6RWA - chains A and E of the 5 polymer chains in the assembly; structure by electron microscopy, 4.00 A resolution.

# Chain A (and E)
Protein: TcdA4
Source organism: Photorhabdus luminescens
Notes: chain E of this document is another copy of the same molecule, construct and numbering; everything in this record applies to it too
UniProtKB: Q8GF92 (Q8GF92_PHOLU); residue numbers follow UniProt; this construct covers 1-2381
Chain sequence (2381 residues; row label = number of the first residue in the row):
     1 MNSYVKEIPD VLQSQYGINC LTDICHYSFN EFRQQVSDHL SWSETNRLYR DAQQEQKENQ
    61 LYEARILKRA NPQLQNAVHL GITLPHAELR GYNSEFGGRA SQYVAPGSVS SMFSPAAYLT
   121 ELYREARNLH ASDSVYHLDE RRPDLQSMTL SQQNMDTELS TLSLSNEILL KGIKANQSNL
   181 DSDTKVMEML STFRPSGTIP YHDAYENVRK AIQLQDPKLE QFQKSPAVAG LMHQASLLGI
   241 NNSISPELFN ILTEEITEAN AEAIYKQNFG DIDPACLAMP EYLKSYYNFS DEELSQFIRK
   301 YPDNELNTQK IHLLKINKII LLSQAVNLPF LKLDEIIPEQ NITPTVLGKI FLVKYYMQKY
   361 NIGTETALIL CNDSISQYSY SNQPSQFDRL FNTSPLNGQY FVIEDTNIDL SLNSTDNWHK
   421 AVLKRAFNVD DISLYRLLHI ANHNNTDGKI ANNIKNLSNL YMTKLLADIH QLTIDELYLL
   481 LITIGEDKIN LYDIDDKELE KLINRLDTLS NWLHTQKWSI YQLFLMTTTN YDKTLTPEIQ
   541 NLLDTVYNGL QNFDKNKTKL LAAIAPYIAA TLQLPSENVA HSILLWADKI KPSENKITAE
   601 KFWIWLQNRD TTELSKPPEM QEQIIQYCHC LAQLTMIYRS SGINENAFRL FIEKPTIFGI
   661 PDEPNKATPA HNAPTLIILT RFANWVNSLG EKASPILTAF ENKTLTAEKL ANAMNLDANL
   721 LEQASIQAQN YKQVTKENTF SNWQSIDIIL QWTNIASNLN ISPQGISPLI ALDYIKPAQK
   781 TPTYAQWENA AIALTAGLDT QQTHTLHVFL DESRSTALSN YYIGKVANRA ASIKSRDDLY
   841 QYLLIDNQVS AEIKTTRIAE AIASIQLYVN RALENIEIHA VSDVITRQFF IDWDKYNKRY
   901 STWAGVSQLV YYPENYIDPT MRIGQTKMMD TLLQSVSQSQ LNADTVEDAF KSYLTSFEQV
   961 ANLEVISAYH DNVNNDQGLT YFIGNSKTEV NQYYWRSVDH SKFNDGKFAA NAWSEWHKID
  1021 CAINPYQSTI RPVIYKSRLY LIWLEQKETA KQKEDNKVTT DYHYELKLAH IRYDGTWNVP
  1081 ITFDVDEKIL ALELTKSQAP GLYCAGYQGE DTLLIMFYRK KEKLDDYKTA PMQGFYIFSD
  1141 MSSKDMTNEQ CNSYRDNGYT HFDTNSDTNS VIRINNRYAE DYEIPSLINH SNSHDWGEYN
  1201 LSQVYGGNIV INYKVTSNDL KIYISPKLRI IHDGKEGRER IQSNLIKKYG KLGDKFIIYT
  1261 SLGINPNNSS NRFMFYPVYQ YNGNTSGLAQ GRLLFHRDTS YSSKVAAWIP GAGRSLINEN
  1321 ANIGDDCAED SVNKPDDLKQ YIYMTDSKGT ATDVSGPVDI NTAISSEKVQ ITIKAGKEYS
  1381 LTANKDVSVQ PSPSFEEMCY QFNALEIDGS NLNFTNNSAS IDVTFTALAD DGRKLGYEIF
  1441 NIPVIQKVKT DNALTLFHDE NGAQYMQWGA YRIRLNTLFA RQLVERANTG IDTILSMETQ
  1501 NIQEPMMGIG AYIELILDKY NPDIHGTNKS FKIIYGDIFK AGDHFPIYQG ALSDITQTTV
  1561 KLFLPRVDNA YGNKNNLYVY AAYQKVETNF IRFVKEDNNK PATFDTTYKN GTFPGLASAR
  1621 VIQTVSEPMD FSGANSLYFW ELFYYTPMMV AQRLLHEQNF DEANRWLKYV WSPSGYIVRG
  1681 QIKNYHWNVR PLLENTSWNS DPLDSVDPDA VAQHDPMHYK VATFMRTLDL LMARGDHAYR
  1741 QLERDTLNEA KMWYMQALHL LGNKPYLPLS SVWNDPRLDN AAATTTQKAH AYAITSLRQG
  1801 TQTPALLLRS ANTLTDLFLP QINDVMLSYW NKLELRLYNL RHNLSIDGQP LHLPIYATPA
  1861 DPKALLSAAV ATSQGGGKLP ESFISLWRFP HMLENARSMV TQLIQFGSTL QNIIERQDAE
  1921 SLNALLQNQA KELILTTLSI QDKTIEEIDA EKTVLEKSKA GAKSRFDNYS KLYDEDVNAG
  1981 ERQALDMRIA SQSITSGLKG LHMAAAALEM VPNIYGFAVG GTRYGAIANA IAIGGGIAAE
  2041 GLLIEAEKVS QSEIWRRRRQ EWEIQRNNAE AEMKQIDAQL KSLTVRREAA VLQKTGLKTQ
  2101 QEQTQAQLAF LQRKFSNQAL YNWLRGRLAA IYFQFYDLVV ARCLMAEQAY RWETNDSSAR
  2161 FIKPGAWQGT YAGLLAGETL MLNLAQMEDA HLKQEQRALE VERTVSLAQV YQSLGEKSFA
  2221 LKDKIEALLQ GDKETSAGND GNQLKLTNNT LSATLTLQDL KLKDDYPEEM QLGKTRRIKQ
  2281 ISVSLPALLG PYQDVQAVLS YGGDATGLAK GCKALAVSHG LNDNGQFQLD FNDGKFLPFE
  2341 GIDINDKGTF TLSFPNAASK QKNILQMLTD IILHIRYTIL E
Not modelled in the structure: 1-20

# Interface between chain A and chain E
Pairs across the interface (291; chain A residue first):
  Arg-69(A) / Ser-1300(E)  hydrogen bond
  Leu-74(A) / Phe-1273(E)  hydrophobic
  Gln-75(A) / Arg-1272(E)
  Pro-85(A) / Ile-1323(E)
  Glu-88(A) / Ser-1300(E)
  Glu-88(A) / Ile-1323(E)
  Leu-89(A) / Asn-1322(E)
  Tyr-92(A) / Ser-1300(E)  hydrogen bond
  Tyr-92(A) / Ile-1323(E)  hydrophobic
  Ser-694(A) / Glu-538(E)  hydrogen bond
  Thr-698(A) / Thr-534(E)
  Lys-709(A) / Asp-532(E)  salt bridge
  Lys-709(A) / Thr-534(E)  hydrogen bond
  Asn-715(A) / Tyr-521(E)
  Asp-717(A) / Ile-432(E)
  Asp-717(A) / Arg-436(E)  salt bridge
  Asp-717(A) / Asp-475(E)
  Asn-719(A) / Ile-432(E)
  Asn-719(A) / Arg-436(E)
  Leu-720(A) / Ile-432(E)
  Gln-723(A) / Leu-412(E)
  Asn-760(A) / Asp-430(E)
  Ser-762(A) / Leu-412(E)
  Ser-762(A) / Asp-431(E)
  Gln-764(A) / Leu-412(E)  hydrogen bond (side chain-backbone)
  Gln-764(A) / Asp-431(E)
  Asn-789(A) / Asn-417(E)
  Ile-792(A) / Leu-396(E)  hydrophobic
  Ile-792(A) / Asn-397(E)
  Ile-792(A) / Trp-418(E)  hydrophobic
  Ile-792(A) / Ala-421(E)  hydrophobic
  Leu-933(A) / Gln-1983(E)
  Gln-934(A) / Met-1987(E)
  Lys-951(A) / Tyr-1073(E)
  Thr-955(A) / Arg-1072(E)
  Thr-955(A) / Tyr-1073(E)
  Thr-955(A) / Asp-1074(E)  hydrogen bond (side chain-backbone)
  Glu-958(A) / Arg-1038(E)  salt bridge
  Glu-958(A) / Tyr-1073(E)
  Lys-987(A) / Ser-1139(E)  hydrogen bond (side chain-backbone)
  Lys-987(A) / Asp-1140(E)
  Lys-987(A) / Met-1141(E)
  Glu-989(A) / Val-1079(E)
  Glu-989(A) / Pro-1080(E)
  Glu-989(A) / Thr-1082(E)
  Lys-1047(A) / Val-2011(E)
  Glu-1048(A) / Tyr-2015(E)
  Thr-1049(A) / Tyr-2015(E)
  Ala-1050(A) / Tyr-2015(E)
  Ala-1050(A) / Gly-2016(E)  hydrogen bond (backbone-backbone)
  Gln-1052(A) / Phe-2017(E)
  Glu-1054(A) / Phe-2017(E)
  Asn-1056(A) / Glu-1054(E)  hydrogen bond (side chain-backbone)
  Lys-1057(A) / Gln-1052(E)
  Val-1058(A) / Gln-1052(E)
  Val-1058(A) / Phe-2017(E)  hydrophobic
  Thr-1076(A) / Ser-1996(E)
  Val-1079(A) / Gly-2000(E)
  Arg-1481(A) / Ser-1139(E)  hydrogen bond (side chain-backbone)
  Val-1484(A) / Lys-1036(E)
  Val-1484(A) / Ser-1037(E)
  Val-1484(A) / Arg-1038(E)
  Val-1484(A) / Tyr-1073(E)
  Glu-1485(A) / Ser-1037(E)
  Ala-1487(A) / Tyr-1073(E)  hydrophobic
  Glu-1498(A) / His-1190(E)  salt bridge
  Lys-1519(A) / Lys-1251(E)
  Ile-1555(A) / Lys-1248(E)
  Thr-1559(A) / Glu-1396(E)
  Gln-1623(A) / Gln-1401(E)  hydrogen bond
  Asp-1661(A) / Arg-899(E)  salt bridge
  Arg-1665(A) / Lys-895(E)
  Lys-1668(A) / Asp-894(E)  salt bridge
  Pro-1673(A) / Glu-874(E)
  Ser-1674(A) / Leu-873(E)  hydrogen bond (side chain-backbone)
  Arg-1679(A) / Asn-1192(E)
  Gly-1680(A) / Tyr-27(E)
  Gly-1680(A) / Thr-886(E)  hydrogen bond (backbone-side chain)
  Gln-1681(A) / Ser-1193(E)
  Gln-1681(A) / His-1194(E)  hydrogen bond (side chain-backbone)
  Lys-1683(A) / His-1194(E)  hydrogen bond
  Asn-1684(A) / Trp-1196(E)
  Asn-1684(A) / Gln-1203(E)
  Asn-1684(A) / Asp-1233(E)
  Asn-1684(A) / Arg-1240(E)
  Arg-1734(A) / Arg-899(E)
  Arg-1744(A) / Glu-158(E)  salt bridge
  Arg-1744(A) / Lys-854(E)
  Arg-1744(A) / Thr-855(E)
  Arg-1744(A) / Thr-856(E)
  Glu-1749(A) / Arg-899(E)  salt bridge
  Lys-1751(A) / Val-849(E)
  Met-1752(A) / Gln-866(E)
  Met-1752(A) / Asn-870(E)
  Met-1752(A) / Lys-898(E)
  Trp-1753(A) / Lys-898(E)
  Trp-1753(A) / Arg-899(E)
  Met-1755(A) / Tyr-840(E)  hydrophobic
  Gln-1756(A) / Lys-898(E)  hydrogen bond
  His-1759(A) / Arg-871(E)
  His-1759(A) / Glu-874(E)
  His-1759(A) / Ile-876(E)
  Asn-1763(A) / Arg-1272(E)
  Tyr-1766(A) / Glu-281(E)  hydrogen bond
  Tyr-1766(A) / Lys-284(E)
  Tyr-1766(A) / Asp-291(E)
  Leu-1769(A) / Asp-291(E)
  Ser-1770(A) / Tyr-301(E)  hydrogen bond (side chain-backbone)
  Ser-1770(A) / Pro-302(E)
  Arg-1841(A) / Asp-837(E)  salt bridge
  Arg-1841(A) / Asp-846(E)  salt bridge
  Arg-1841(A) / Gln-848(E)  hydrogen bond
  Arg-1841(A) / Val-849(E)
  Arg-1841(A) / Ser-850(E)  hydrogen bond (backbone-backbone)
  His-1842(A) / Ser-850(E)
  Asn-1843(A) / Glu-852(E)  hydrogen bond
  Asn-1843(A) / Ile-853(E)
  His-1852(A) / Glu-852(E)
  Ile-1855(A) / Gln-801(E)
  Leu-1865(A) / Lys-1931(E)
  Leu-1865(A) / Gln-2105(E)
  Leu-1866(A) / Asn-687(E)
  Leu-1866(A) / Leu-689(E)
  Leu-1866(A) / Gly-690(E)
  Ser-1867(A) / Gly-690(E)
  Ser-1867(A) / Gln-2105(E)  hydrogen bond
  Ser-1867(A) / Gln-2112(E)
  Ala-1868(A) / Val-686(E)
  Ala-1868(A) / Asn-687(E)
  Ala-1868(A) / Gly-690(E)
  Ala-1868(A) / Arg-2113(E)
  Val-1870(A) / Asn-644(E)
  Val-1870(A) / Ser-694(E)
  Thr-1872(A) / Glu-645(E)
  Gln-1874(A) / Asn-578(E)  hydrogen bond
  Gln-1911(A) / Ile-1913(E)
  Ile-1914(A) / Phe-2115(E)  hydrophobic
  Ile-1914(A) / Ser-2116(E)
  Glu-1915(A) / Arg-1916(E)  salt bridge
  Glu-1915(A) / Tyr-2121(E)  hydrogen bond
  Asp-1918(A) / Ser-2116(E)  hydrogen bond
  Ser-1921(A) / Phe-2110(E)
  Leu-1922(A) / Phe-2110(E)  hydrophobic
  Leu-1926(A) / Gln-2107(E)
  Gln-1929(A) / Gln-2103(E)  hydrogen bond (side chain-backbone)
  Gln-1929(A) / Gln-2107(E)  hydrogen bond
  Glu-1932(A) / Thr-2099(E)
  Glu-1932(A) / Gln-2103(E)  hydrogen bond
  Leu-1933(A) / Gln-2100(E)
  Thr-1936(A) / Leu-2092(E)
  Thr-1936(A) / Gly-2096(E)
  Ser-1939(A) / Leu-2092(E)
  Ile-1940(A) / Gln-2093(E)
  Lys-1943(A) / Val-2085(E)
  Lys-1943(A) / Glu-2088(E)  salt bridge
  Lys-1943(A) / Ala-2089(E)
  Lys-1943(A) / Leu-2092(E)
  Glu-1946(A) / Val-2085(E)
  Glu-1947(A) / Val-2085(E)
  Glu-1947(A) / Arg-2086(E)  salt bridge
  Ala-1950(A) / Ser-2082(E)
  Glu-1951(A) / Ser-2082(E)  hydrogen bond
  Glu-1951(A) / Arg-2086(E)  salt bridge
  Val-1954(A) / Ala-2078(E)
  Val-1954(A) / Gln-2079(E)
  Ser-1958(A) / Gln-2075(E)
  Arg-1965(A) / Asn-2068(E)
  Asn-1968(A) / Ile-2064(E)
  Tyr-1969(A) / Ile-2064(E)
  Leu-1972(A) / Gln-2060(E)
  Asp-1976(A) / Arg-2057(E)
  Asn-1978(A) / Glu-2053(E)  hydrogen bond
  Asn-1978(A) / Arg-2056(E)
  Asn-1978(A) / Arg-2057(E)  hydrogen bond
  Gly-1980(A) / Val-2049(E)
  Gly-1980(A) / Glu-2053(E)
  Glu-1981(A) / Glu-2053(E)
  Glu-1981(A) / Arg-2057(E)  salt bridge
  Ala-1984(A) / Val-2049(E)  hydrophobic
  Ala-1984(A) / Ser-2050(E)
  Met-1987(A) / Glu-2045(E)
  Met-1987(A) / Ala-2046(E)
  Met-1987(A) / Val-2049(E)  hydrophobic
  Arg-1988(A) / Leu-2043(E)
  Arg-1988(A) / Ala-2046(E)
  Ser-1991(A) / Ala-2039(E)
  Ile-1994(A) / Ala-2039(E)  hydrophobic
  Leu-1998(A) / Ala-2032(E)
  Leu-1998(A) / Gly-2035(E)
  Leu-2001(A) / Ala-2028(E)
  Leu-2001(A) / Ile-2031(E)  hydrophobic
  Leu-2001(A) / Ala-2032(E)
  His-2002(A) / Ala-2032(E)
  Ala-2005(A) / Ala-2028(E)  hydrophobic
  Leu-2008(A) / Tyr-2024(E)
  Leu-2008(A) / Gly-2025(E)
  Glu-2009(A) / Gly-2025(E)
  Asn-2013(A) / Val-2019(E)
  Asn-2013(A) / Gly-2020(E)
  Asn-2013(A) / Gly-2021(E)  hydrogen bond (backbone-backbone)
  Asn-2013(A) / Thr-2022(E)  hydrogen bond (side chain-backbone)
  Asn-2013(A) / Arg-2023(E)
  Asn-2013(A) / Tyr-2024(E)
  Ile-2014(A) / Ala-2018(E)  hydrophobic
  Ile-2014(A) / Val-2019(E)
  Ile-2014(A) / Gly-2021(E)
  Tyr-2015(A) / Phe-2017(E)
  Tyr-2015(A) / Ala-2018(E)
  Tyr-2015(A) / Val-2019(E)  hydrogen bond (backbone-backbone)
  Phe-2017(A) / Phe-2017(E)  hydrophobic
  Arg-2023(A) / Arg-2023(E)
  Ile-2044(A) / Leu-2043(E)  hydrophobic
  Gln-2051(A) / Ser-2050(E)  hydrogen bond
  Arg-2058(A) / Arg-2057(E)
  Asn-2122(A) / Ala-570(E)
  Asn-2122(A) / Gln-573(E)
  Trp-2123(A) / Thr-545(E)
  Arg-2125(A) / Leu-574(E)  hydrogen bond (side chain-backbone)
  Gly-2126(A) / Ala-570(E)
  Ala-2130(A) / Tyr-567(E)
  Gly-2165(A) / Arg-2127(E)  hydrogen bond (backbone-side chain)
  Ala-2166(A) / Arg-2127(E)
  Gln-2168(A) / Trp-2123(E)
  Tyr-2171(A) / Phe-2115(E)
  Tyr-2171(A) / Leu-2120(E)  hydrophobic
  Tyr-2171(A) / Trp-2123(E)  hydrophobic
  Ala-2172(A) / Phe-2115(E)  hydrophobic
  Leu-2175(A) / Leu-2124(E)  hydrophobic
  Leu-2175(A) / Arg-2127(E)
  Glu-2178(A) / Phe-1906(E)
  Glu-2178(A) / Leu-2128(E)
  Glu-2178(A) / Ile-2131(E)
  Thr-2179(A) / Arg-2127(E)  hydrogen bond
  Thr-2179(A) / Ile-2131(E)
  Met-2181(A) / Gln-1902(E)
  Met-2181(A) / Phe-1906(E)  hydrophobic
  Leu-2182(A) / Ile-2131(E)  hydrophobic
  Leu-2182(A) / Gln-2134(E)
  Leu-2182(A) / Phe-2135(E)
  Ala-2185(A) / Phe-2135(E)  hydrophobic
  Ala-2185(A) / Leu-2138(E)  hydrophobic
  Ala-2185(A) / Arg-2142(E)  hydrogen bond (backbone-side chain)
  Gln-2186(A) / Leu-2138(E)
  Glu-2188(A) / Asn-1895(E)  hydrogen bond
  Glu-2188(A) / Arg-2142(E)  salt bridge
  Asp-2189(A) / Leu-2138(E)
  Asp-2189(A) / Arg-2142(E)
  Asp-2189(A) / Met-2145(E)
  Leu-2192(A) / Phe-1883(E)
  Leu-2192(A) / Trp-1887(E)
  Lys-2193(A) / Phe-1883(E)
  Glu-2195(A) / Leu-1886(E)
  Glu-2195(A) / Trp-1887(E)  hydrogen bond
  Glu-2195(A) / Lys-2335(E)
  Gln-2196(A) / Leu-1886(E)
  Gln-2196(A) / Lys-2310(E)
  Arg-2197(A) / Leu-1886(E)
  Arg-2197(A) / Lys-2310(E)  hydrogen bond (backbone-backbone)
  Arg-2197(A) / Gly-2311(E)
  Arg-2197(A) / Cys-2312(E)
  Arg-2197(A) / Gln-2326(E)
  Arg-2197(A) / Lys-2335(E)
  Arg-2197(A) / Phe-2336(E)  hydrogen bond (side chain-backbone)
  Arg-2197(A) / Pro-2338(E)
  Glu-2200(A) / Gly-2325(E)
  Glu-2200(A) / Gln-2326(E)
  Glu-2200(A) / Phe-2327(E)
  Val-2201(A) / Ala-2316(E)  hydrophobic
  Val-2201(A) / Ser-2318(E)
  Glu-2202(A) / Asp-2294(E)
  Glu-2202(A) / Ser-2318(E)  hydrogen bond (backbone-side chain)
  Glu-2202(A) / Phe-2327(E)
  Arg-2203(A) / Asp-2294(E)
  Thr-2204(A) / Tyr-2292(E)
  Thr-2204(A) / Asp-2294(E)
  Asp-2264(A) / Asn-2356(E)
  Asp-2265(A) / Gln-2296(E)  hydrogen bond
  Asp-2265(A) / Asn-2356(E)  hydrogen bond (backbone-side chain)
  Asp-2265(A) / Lys-2360(E)  salt bridge
  Tyr-2266(A) / Gln-2296(E)
  Tyr-2266(A) / Ala-2297(E)
  Tyr-2266(A) / Val-2298(E)  hydrophobic
  Tyr-2266(A) / Pro-2355(E)  hydrophobic
  Pro-2267(A) / Pro-2355(E)
  Lys-2279(A) / Phe-2327(E)
  Ser-2284(A) / Tyr-2292(E)
  Phe-2331(A) / Phe-2327(E)  hydrophobic
  Phe-2331(A) / Gln-2328(E)
  Ile-2372(A) / Tyr-2292(E)  hydrophobic
  His-2374(A) / Tyr-2292(E)
  Arg-2376(A) / Phe-2327(E)
Interface residues without a listed pair, chain A (204 interface residues in all): Asn-646, Pro-695, Glu-788, His-807, Met-921, Ser-937, Ser-952, Leu-954, Thr-988, Asp-1020, Leu-1483, Ser-1618, Arg-1620, Ile-1677, Ile-1682, Leu-1760, Ala-1869, Arg-1897, Leu-1925, Thr-1953, Lys-1957, Gly-1961, Glu-1975, Val-1977, Ala-1990, Val-2011, Gly-2016, Ala-2018, Gly-2021, Trp-2062, Arg-2127, Gln-2134, Leu-2174, Leu-2199, Asn-2332, Tyr-2377
Interface residues without a listed pair, chain E (230 interface residues in all): Ser-394, Asp-416, Tyr-435, Leu-535, Thr-536, Pro-537, Gly-549, Pro-566, Ala-569, Pro-575, Ser-688, Ala-693, Gln-841, Ala-859, Leu-867, Ser-882, Ile-885, Ile-891, Asn-1078, Asp-1195, Glu-1236, Lys-1247, Asp-1325, Ser-1392, Met-1892, Met-1899, Thr-1909, Arg-1982, Leu-2001, Ala-2004, Ala-2026, Asn-2029, Gly-2036, Ala-2038, Leu-2042, Glu-2061, Ala-2071, Lys-2074, Ala-2106, Ala-2109, Leu-2111, Lys-2114, Ala-2141, Ala-2314, Leu-2315, His-2319, Leu-2337

# Summary
204 residues of chain A and 230 residues of chain E are in contact; the contacts include 46 hydrogen bonds and
17 salt bridges. Polar pairs include Lys-709(A)/Asp-532(E), Asp-717(A)/Arg-436(E) and Glu-958(A)/Arg-1038(E).
Chain A and chain E are both TcdA4 (Photorhabdus luminescens); the structure, Cryo-EM structure of
Photorhabdus luminescens TcdA4, was determined by electron microscopy (same publication as 6RW6, 6RW8, 6RW9
and 6RWB).
